4UUV - chains V and X of the 6 polymer chains in the assembly; structure by X-ray diffraction, 2.80 A resolution.

== Chain V ==
Name: Ets translocation variant 4
Source organism: Homo sapiens
Notes: fragment: ets domain, residues 338-435
UniProtKB: P43268 (ETV4_HUMAN); numbering as in UniProt (aligned over 338-435)
Amino-acid sequence (100 residues; each row starts with the number of its first residue):
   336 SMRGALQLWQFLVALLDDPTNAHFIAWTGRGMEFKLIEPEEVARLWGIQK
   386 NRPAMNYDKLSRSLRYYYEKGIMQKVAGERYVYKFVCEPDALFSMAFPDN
Disordered / not traced: 336-340, 435
Sequence notes: expression tag (336-337)
UniProt features mapped onto this chain:
  - DNA-binding region: Leu341 to Val421 (ETS)

== Chain X ==
Molecule: 10-nt DNA strand
Sequence (10 nucleotides; each row starts with the number of its first residue):
     1 ACTTCCGGTG

== Chain V / chain X interface ==
Contacting residue pairs (20; chain V residue first):
  Gln342(V) with DA1(X), sugar contact; DC2(X), phosphate contact
  Leu343(V) with DC2(X), hydrogen bond to the phosphate
  Trp381(V) with DT3(X), hydrogen bond to the phosphate
  Lys385(V) with DC2(X), phosphate contact; DT3(X), phosphate contact
  Arg387(V) with DT3(X), phosphate contact; DT4(X), phosphate contact
  Met390(V) with DT3(X), phosphate contact; DT4(X), phosphate contact
  Asp393(V) with DC6(X), hydrogen bond to the base
  Lys394(V) with DT4(X), base contact
  Arg397(V) with DT4(X), base contact; DC5(X), base contact
  Ser398(V) with DC2(X), sugar contact; DT3(X), base contact
  Tyr401(V) with DA1(X), base contact
  Tyr402(V) with DC2(X), hydrogen bond to the phosphate
  Pro433(V) with DA1(X), sugar contact
  Asp434(V) with DA1(X), phosphate contact
Also at the interface, not in a pair above, chain V (16 interface residues in all): Trp344, Ala389

== Overview ==
The interface between chain V and chain X involves 16 residues on one side and 6 on the other, with 4 hydrogen
bonds. Among the polar pairs are Asp393(V)-DC6(X), Leu343(V)-DC2(X) and Trp381(V)-DT3(X). From UniProt: a
DNA-binding region on chain V.
Here chain V is Ets translocation variant 4 (Homo sapiens) and chain X is a 10-nt DNA strand. Entry 4UUV
(Structure of the DNA binding ETS domain of human ETV4 in complex with DNA) was determined by X-ray
diffraction together with 3ZP5, 4BNC and 4UNO from the same study.
